PDB entry 4OBH | X-ray diffraction, 1.85 A resolution | chains A and E of the 3 polymer chains in the assembly

# Chain A
Protein: HIV-1 Protease
From: Human immunodeficiency virus type 1
Notes: EC 3.4.23.16
Reference sequence: P03369 (POL_HV1A2); residues 1-99 here correspond to UniProt positions 491-589 (UniProt number = residue number + 490)
Sequence (99 residues; row label = number of the first residue in the row):
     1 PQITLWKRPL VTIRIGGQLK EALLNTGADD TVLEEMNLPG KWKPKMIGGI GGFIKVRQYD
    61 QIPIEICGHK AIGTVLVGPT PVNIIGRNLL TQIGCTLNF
Sequence notes: engineered mutation Lys-7 (Gln497 in P03369), Asn-25 (Asp515 in P03369), Ile-64 (Val554 in P03369)
UniProt features mapped onto this chain:
  - region (Dimerization of protease): Pro-1 to Leu-5, Gly-49 to Lys-55, Asn-88 to Phe-99
  - site: Phe-99 (Cleavage)
Reported in the primary citation:
  - mutagenesis - D25N: abolished catalytic activity (citing earlier work)

# Chain E
Protein: p1-p6 peptide
Reference sequence: P03349 (GAG_HV1A2); residues 1-10 here correspond to UniProt positions 446-455 (UniProt number = residue number + 445)
Sequence (10 residues; row label = number of the first residue in the row):
     1 RPGNFFQSRP
Sequence notes: engineered mutation Phe-6 (Leu451 in P03349)

# Chain A / chain E interface
Residue-residue contacts (26; chain A residue first):
  Arg-8(A) with Arg-1(E); Pro-2(E), hydrogen bond (side chain-backbone); Gly-3(E)
  Leu-23(A) with Phe-5(E), hydrophobic
  Asn-25(A) with Phe-5(E), hydrogen bond (side chain-backbone)
  Gly-27(A) with Phe-6(E); Gln-7(E), hydrogen bond (backbone-backbone)
  Ala-28(A) with Gln-7(E)
  Asp-29(A) with Gln-7(E), hydrogen bond (backbone-side chain); Ser-8(E); Arg-9(E), salt bridge
  Asp-30(A) with Gln-7(E), hydrogen bond (backbone-side chain); Arg-9(E)
  Met-46(A) with Pro-10(E)
  Ile-47(A) with Gln-7(E); Ser-8(E)
  Gly-48(A) with Phe-6(E); Gln-7(E); Ser-8(E), hydrogen bond (backbone-backbone)
  Gly-49(A) with Phe-6(E)
  Ile-50(A) with Asn-4(E); Phe-6(E)
  Pro-81(A) with Pro-2(E), hydrophobic; Phe-5(E), hydrophobic
  Val-82(A) with Phe-5(E), hydrophobic
  Arg-87(A) with Arg-9(E)
Also at the interface, not in a pair above, chain A (17 interface residues in all): Val-32, Ile-84
From the paper, about this interface:
  - interface residues, chain A: Gly-27(A), Gly-48(A)

# Overview
17 residues of chain A and 10 residues of chain E are in contact, with 6 hydrogen bonds and 1 salt bridge.
Among the polar pairs are Asp-29(A)/Arg-9(E), Arg-8(A)/Pro-2(E) and Asn-25(A)/Phe-5(E). From the paper: D25N
of chain A abolishes catalytic activity; interface residues Gly-27(A) and Gly-48(A).
Here chain A is HIV-1 Protease (Human immunodeficiency virus type 1) and chain E is p1-p6 peptide. Entry 4OBH
(Crystal Structure of Inactive HIV-1 Protease in Complex with the p1-p6 substrate variant (L449F)) was
determined by X-ray diffraction together with 4OBD, 4OBF, 4OBG, 4OBJ and 4OBK from the same study.
